Entry 9H9H (electron microscopy, 3.80 A resolution); this record covers chains A and T of the 26 polymer chains in the assembly.

Chain A:
Molecule: 16S RNA
Source organism: Escherichia coli
Sequence (1542 nucleotides; each row starts with the number of its first residue):
     1 AAAUUGAAGA GUUUGAUCAU GGCUCAGAUU GAACGCUGGC GGCAGGCCUA ACACAUGCAA
    61 GUCGAACGGU AACAGGAAGA AGCUUGCUUC UUUGCUGACG AGUGGCGGAC GGGUGAGUAA
   121 UGUCUGGGAA ACUGCCUGAU GGAGGGGGAU AACUACUGGA AACGGUAGCU AAUACCGCAU
   181 AACGUCGCAA GACCAAAGAG GGGGACCUUC GGGCCUCUUG CCAUCGGAUG UGCCCAGAUG
   241 GGAUUAGCUA GUAGGUGGGG UAACGGCUCA CCUAGGCGAC GAUCCCUAGC UGGUCUGAGA
   301 GGAUGACCAG CCACACUGGA ACUGAGACAC GGUCCAGACU CCUACGGGAG GCAGCAGUGG
   361 GGAAUAUUGC ACAAUGGGCG CAAGCCUGAU GCAGCCAUGC CGCGUGUAUG AAGAAGGCCU
   421 UCGGGUUGUA AAGUACUUUC AGCGGGGAGG AAGGGAGUAA AGUUAAUACC UUUGCUCAUU
   481 GACGUUACCC GCAGAAGAAG CACCGGCUAA CUCCGUGCCA GCAGCCXCGG UAAUACGGAG
   541 GGUGCAAGCG UUAAUCGGAA UUACUGGGCG UAAAGCGCAC GCAGGCGGUU UGUUAAGUCA
   601 GAUGUGAAAU CCCCGGGCUC AACCUGGGAA CUGCAUCUGA UACUGGCAAG CUUGAGUCUC
   661 GUAGAGGGGG GUAGAAUUCC AGGUGUAGCG GUGAAAUGCG UAGAGAUCUG GAGGAAUACC
   721 GGUGGCGAAG GCGGCCCCCU GGACGAAGAC UGACGCUCAG GUGCGAAAGC GUGGGGAGCA
   781 AACAGGAUUA GAUACCCUGG UAGUCCACGC CGUAAACGAU GUCGACUUGG AGGUUGUGCC
   841 CUUGAGGCGU GGCUUCCGGA GCUAACGCGU UAAGUCGACC GCCUGGGGAG UACGGCCGCA
   901 AGGUUAAAAC UCAAAUGAAU UGACGGGGGC CCGCACAAGC GGUGGAGCAU GUGGUUUAAU
   961 UCGAUGXAAC GCGAAGAACC UUACCUGGUC UUGACAUCCA CGGAAGUUUU CAGAGAUGAG
  1021 AAUGUGCCUU CGGGAACCGU GAGACAGGUG CUGCAUGGCU GUCGUCAGCU CGUGUUGUGA
  1081 AAUGUUGGGU UAAGUCCCGC AACGAGCGCA ACCCUUAUCC UUUGUUGCCA GCGGUCCGGC
  1141 CGGGAACUCA AAGGAGACUG CCAGUGAUAA ACUGGAGGAA GGUGGGGAUG ACGUCAAGUC
  1201 AUCAUGGCCC UUACGACCAG GGCUACACAC GUGCUACAAU GGCGCAUACA AAGAGAAGCG
  1261 ACCUCGCGAG AGCAAGCGGA CCUCAUAAAG UGCGUCGUAG UCCGGAUUGG AGUCUGCAAC
  1321 UCGACUCCAU GAAGUCGGAA UCGCUAGUAA UCGUGGAUCA GAAUGCCACG GUGAAUACGU
  1381 UCCCGGGCCU UGUACACACC GCCCGUXACA CCAUGGGAGU GGGUUGCAAA AGAAGUAGGU
  1441 AGCUUAACCU UCGGGAGGGC GCUUACCACU UUGUGAUUCA UGACUGGGGU GAAGUCGUAA
  1501 CAAGGUAACC GUAGGGGAAC CUGCGGUUGG AUCACCUCCU UA
Not modelled in the structure: 1535-1542
Modified positions: PSU (pseudouridine-5'-monophosphate) at position 516, G7M (N7-methyl-guanosine-5'-monophosphate) at position 527, 2MG (2N-methylguanosine-5'-monophosphate) at position 966, 5MC (5-methylcytidine-5'-monophosphate) at position 967, 2MG (2N-methylguanosine-5'-monophosphate) at position 1207, 4OC (4n,o2'-methylcytidine-5'-monophosphate) at position 1402, 5MC (5-methylcytidine-5'-monophosphate) at position 1407, UR3 (3-methyluridine-5'-monophoshate) at position 1498, 2MG (2N-methylguanosine-5'-monophosphate) at position 1516, MA6 (6N-dimethyladenosine-5'-monophoshate) at position 1518, MA6 (6N-dimethyladenosine-5'-monophoshate) at position 1519
Ion coordination: Mg2+ site 1 near G21 (its only coordinating residue here); Mg2+ site 2: C48, U114, G115; Mg2+ site 3 near A53 (its only coordinating residue here); Mg2+ site 4: A59, U387; Mg2+ site 5 near G100 (its only coordinating residue here); Mg2+ site 6: A109, G331; Mg2+ site 7: A116, G117, G289; K+ site 1: G145, A197; Mg2+ site 8 near U150 (its only coordinating residue here); Mg2+ site 9 near A171 (its only coordinating residue here); Mg2+ site 10: A174, C175; Mg2+ site 11: U180, A195; 69 more Mg2+ sites not listed; 1 more K+ sites not listed
Residues lining bound ligands: A1IC4 ((2S,3S)-2-[[(2S)-2-[[(2S,4S)-5-aminocarbonyloxy-4-oxidanyl-2-[[(2S,3R)-3-oxidanylpiperidin-2-yl]carbonylamino]pentanoyl]amino]-3-(1H-imidazol-4-yl)propanoyl]amino]-3-(2-chloranyl-1H-imidazol-4-yl)-3-oxidanyl-propanoic acid): U692, G693, U788, U789, G791, A792, A794, C795, U1506

Chain T:
Protein: Small ribosomal subunit protein bS20
Source organism: Escherichia coli
UniProt: P0A7U7 (RS20_ECOLI); residues 1-87 here = UniProt positions 1-87
Amino-acid sequence (87 residues; numbered 1 to 87; the number before each row is that of its first residue):
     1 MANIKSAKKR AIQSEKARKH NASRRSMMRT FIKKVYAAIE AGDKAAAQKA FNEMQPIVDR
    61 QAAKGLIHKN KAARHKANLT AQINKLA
Not modelled in the structure: 1

Interface between chain A and chain T:
Contacting residue pairs - 53 pairs, chain A then chain T:
  G61(A) - Ile4(T)  phosphate contact
  U103(A) - Lys9(T)  salt bridge to the phosphate
  G104(A) - Lys9(T)  hydrogen bond to the base
  G104(A) - Gln13(T)  phosphate contact
  G107(A) - Ser6(T)  base contact
  G107(A) - Arg10(T)  hydrogen bond to the base
  G108(A) - Arg10(T)  hydrogen bond to the base
  C176(A) - His20(T)  salt bridge to the phosphate
  C176(A) - Lys64(T)  salt bridge to the phosphate
  G177(A) - Arg60(T)  salt bridge to the phosphate
  C178(A) - Arg60(T)  salt bridge to the phosphate
  U185(A) - Ala73(T)  phosphate contact
  C186(A) - Ala77(T)  phosphate contact
  C186(A) - Thr80(T)  sugar contact
  G187(A) - Ala77(T)  phosphate contact
  A192(A) - Gln55(T)  hydrogen bond to the sugar
  C193(A) - Gln55(T)  hydrogen bond to the sugar
  C193(A) - Asp59(T)  hydrogen bond to the sugar
  C194(A) - Asp59(T)  sugar contact
  U224(A) - Lys69(T)  phosphate contact
  G259(A) - Tyr36(T)  hydrogen bond to the phosphate
  G259(A) - Asn78(T)  hydrogen bond to the phosphate
  G260(A) - His75(T)  salt bridge to the phosphate
  U261(A) - Lys71(T)  salt bridge to the phosphate
  U261(A) - Arg74(T)  salt bridge to the phosphate
  A262(A) - Asn70(T)  phosphate contact
  A263(A) - Arg74(T)  salt bridge to the phosphate
  C322(A) - Ser14(T)  base contact
  C322(A) - Arg18(T)  sugar contact
  U323(A) - Ser14(T)  hydrogen bond to the sugar
  U323(A) - Ala17(T)  phosphate contact
  U323(A) - Asn21(T)  hydrogen bond to the phosphate
  U323(A) - Arg25(T)  salt bridge to the phosphate
  G324(A) - Asn21(T)  hydrogen bond to the phosphate
  G331(A) - Asn3(T)  hydrogen bond to the sugar
  G332(A) - Ala2(T)  phosphate contact
  G332(A) - Asn3(T)  hydrogen bond to the phosphate
  G332(A) - Ile4(T)  hydrogen bond to the phosphate
  G332(A) - Ala7(T)  phosphate contact
  U333(A) - Ala2(T)  hydrogen bond to the phosphate
  G351(A) - Asn3(T)  phosphate contact
  A1437(A) - Arg29(T)  salt bridge to the phosphate
  G1438(A) - Arg29(T)  salt bridge to the phosphate
  G1439(A) - Lys33(T)  salt bridge to the phosphate
  U1440(A) - Lys33(T)  salt bridge to the phosphate
  G1457(A) - Met27(T)  sugar contact
  G1457(A) - Thr30(T)  phosphate contact
  G1457(A) - Lys34(T)  phosphate contact
  G1458(A) - Ser23(T)  sugar contact
  G1458(A) - Ser26(T)  phosphate contact
  G1458(A) - Met27(T)  hydrogen bond to the phosphate
  G1458(A) - Thr30(T)  hydrogen bond to the phosphate
  G1459(A) - Ser26(T)  hydrogen bond to the phosphate
Also at the interface, not in a pair above, chain A (41 interface residues in all): A60, G102, C106, C132, C175, A195, G258
Also at the interface, not in a pair above, chain T (44 interface residues in all): Lys5, Ala11, Ala22, Pro56, Ala63, His68, Lys76, Gln82, Lys85

In short:
Chain A and chain T form an interface of 41 and 44 residues respectively; the contacts include 18 hydrogen
bonds and 14 salt bridges. Polar pairs include G104(A)-Lys9(T), G107(A)-Arg10(T) and G108(A)-Arg10(T). Ligands
of chain A: compound A1IC4. C48(A), U114(A) and G115(A) coordinate Mg2+ site 2.
Chain A is 16S RNA and chain T is Small ribosomal subunit protein bS20, both from Escherichia coli; the
structure, Complex 1 30S-IF1-IF2-IF3-GE81112, was determined by electron microscopy together with 9H8G, 9H9I,
9H9J, 9H9K, 9H9L, 9H9M and 9H9N from the same study.
